3CK4 - chains B and C of the 4 polymer chains in the assembly; structure by X-ray diffraction, 1.70 A resolution.

Chain B (and C):
Molecule: GCN4 leucine zipper
From: Saccharomyces cerevisiae
Notes: chain C of this document is another copy of the same molecule, construct and numbering; everything in this record applies to it too
Reference sequence: P03069 (GCN4_YEAST); residues 4-34 here correspond to UniProt positions 251-281 (UniProt number = residue number + 247)
Amino-acid sequence (34 residues; each row starts with the number of its first residue):
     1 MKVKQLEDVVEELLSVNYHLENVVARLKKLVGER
Unresolved in the structure: 1, 34 (chain C: fully traced)
Differences from the reference sequence: expression tag (1-3); engineered mutation V9 (Lys256 in P03069), V16 (Lys263 in P03069), V23 (Glu270 in P03069)
Swiss-Prot annotation at these positions:
  - region: L6 to L27 (Leucine-zipper)
Ion coordination: Mg2+: H19 (shared with H19(C) of chain C)
From the paper describing this entry:
  - Mg2+ coordination: H19

How chain B and chain C interact:
Pairs across the interface (27):
  K2(B) - L30(C)
  Q5(B) - R26(C)  hydrogen bond
  Q5(B) - L30(C)
  L6(B) - L27(C)  hydrophobic
  D8(B) - R26(C)  salt bridge
  V9(B) - V23(C)  hydrophobic
  V9(B) - R26(C)
  E12(B) - H19(C)  salt bridge
  E12(B) - N22(C)  hydrogen bond
  E12(B) - V23(C)
  E12(B) - R26(C)  salt bridge
  L13(B) - L20(C)  hydrophobic
  S15(B) - H19(C)
  V16(B) - H19(C)
  V16(B) - L20(C)  hydrophobic
  H19(B) - E12(C)  salt bridge
  H19(B) - S15(C)
  H19(B) - V16(C)
  H19(B) - H19(C)
  L20(B) - L13(C)  hydrophobic
  N22(B) - E12(C)  hydrogen bond
  V23(B) - V9(C)  hydrophobic
  V23(B) - E12(C)
  R26(B) - Q5(C)  hydrogen bond
  R26(B) - D8(C)  salt bridge
  L27(B) - V9(C)  hydrophobic
  L30(B) - K2(C)
Also at the interface, not in a pair above, chain C (17 interface residues in all): L6, Y18

In short:
16 residues of chain B face 17 of chain C across their interface; the contacts include 4 hydrogen bonds and 5
salt bridges. Among the polar pairs are D8(B)-R26(C), E12(B)-H19(C) and E12(B)-R26(C). The paper reports Mg2+
coordination by H19(B).
Chain B and chain C are both GCN4 leucine zipper (Saccharomyces cerevisiae); the structure, A heterospecific
leucine zipper tetramer, was determined by X-ray diffraction (same publication as 3CRP).
